Entry 2CJS (X-ray diffraction, 1.78 A resolution); this record covers chains A and B of the 3 polymer chains in the assembly.

== Chain A (and B) ==
Protein: Unc-13 homolog A
Organism: Rattus norvegicus
Notes: fragment: c2a domain, residues 2-150; chain B of this document is another copy of the same molecule, construct and numbering; everything in this record applies to it too
UniProt: Q62768 (UN13A_RAT); numbering as in UniProt (aligned over 2-150)
Sequence (167 residues; numbered -11 to 155; the number before each row is that of its first residue; numbers below 1 keep their minus sign (Gly-11 is residue -11)):
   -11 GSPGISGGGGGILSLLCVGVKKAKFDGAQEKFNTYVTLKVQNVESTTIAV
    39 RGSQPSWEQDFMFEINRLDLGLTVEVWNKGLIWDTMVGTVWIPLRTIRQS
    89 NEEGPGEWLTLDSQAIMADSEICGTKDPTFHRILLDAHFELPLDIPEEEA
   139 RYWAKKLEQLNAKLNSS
Not modelled in the structure: -11 to -9, 155 (chain B: -11 to -1)
Sequence notes: engineered mutation Glu32 (Lys in Q62768)
Swiss-Prot annotation at these positions:
  - mutagenesis: Thr22 (T22I: No effect on binding to RIMS1), Tyr23 (Y23N: No effect on binding to RIMS1), Val64 (V64M: No effect on binding to RIMS1), His119 (H119R: No effect on binding to RIMS1), Ile121 (I121N: Abolishes binding to RIMS1)
Reported in the primary citation:
  - mutagenesis - E63K: abolished binding to Unc-13 homolog A (chain A)
  - mutagenesis - E63K: abolished binding to homodimerization

== Chain A / chain B interface ==
Pairs across the interface - 17 pairs, chain A then chain B:
  Gly-2(A) with Glu32(B)
  Gly-1(A) with Glu32(B), hydrogen bond (backbone-side chain)
  Ile0(A) with Glu32(B); Thr34(B)
  Asn54(A) with Thr34(B), hydrogen bond (side chain-backbone); Thr35(B); Ile36(B); Gln47(B), hydrogen bond (backbone-side chain)
  Arg55(A) with Gln47(B)
  Asp57(A) with Asp48(B)
  Arg83(A) with Met50(B)
  Ala142(A) with Trp71(B)
  Leu145(A) with Ile70(B), hydrophobic
  Glu146(A) with Trp71(B), hydrogen bond
  Asn149(A) with Ile70(B); Trp71(B)
  Leu152(A) with Leu69(B), hydrophobic
Other interface residues (no listed pair), chain A (13 interface residues in all): Leu148
Other interface residues (no listed pair), chain B (12 interface residues in all): Ser33, Phe49

== Overview ==
13 residues of chain A and 12 residues of chain B are in contact; the contacts include 4 hydrogen bonds. Polar
contacts include Gly-1(A)-Glu32(B), Asn54(A)-Thr34(B) and Asn54(A)-Gln47(B). From the paper: E63K of chain A
abolishes binding to Unc-13 homolog A (chain A); E63K of chain A abolishes binding to homodimerization.
Both chains are Unc-13 homolog A (Rattus norvegicus). Entry 2CJS (Structural Basis for a Munc13-1 Homodimer -
Munc13-1 - RIM Heterodimer Switch: C2-domains as Versatile Protein-Protein ...) was determined by X-ray
diffraction (same publication as 2CJT).
